PDB entry 6JQ2 | X-ray diffraction, 2.40 A resolution | chains A and B of the 3 polymer chains in the assembly

# Chain A
Protein: H-2 class I histocompatibility antigen, K-B alpha chain
Source organism: Mus musculus
Reference sequence: P01901 (HA1B_MOUSE); residues 1-274 here correspond to UniProt positions 22-295 (UniProt number = residue number + 21)
Chain sequence (274 residues; each row starts with the number of its first residue):
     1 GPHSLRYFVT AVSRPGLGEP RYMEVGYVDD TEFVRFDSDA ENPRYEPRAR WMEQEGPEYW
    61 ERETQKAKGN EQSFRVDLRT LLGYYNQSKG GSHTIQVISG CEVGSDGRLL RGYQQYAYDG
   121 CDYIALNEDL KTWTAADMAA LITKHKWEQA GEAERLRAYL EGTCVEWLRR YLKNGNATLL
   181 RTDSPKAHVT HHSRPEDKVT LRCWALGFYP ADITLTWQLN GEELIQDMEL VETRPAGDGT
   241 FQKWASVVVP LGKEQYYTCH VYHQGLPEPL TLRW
Disulfides: C203-C259
UniProt features mapped onto this chain:
  - glycosylation (N-linked (GlcNAc...) asparagine): N86, N176

# Chain B
Protein: Beta-2-microglobulin
Source organism: Mus musculus
Reference sequence: P01887 (B2MG_MOUSE); residues 2-100 here correspond to UniProt positions 21-119 (UniProt number = residue number + 19)
Chain sequence (99 residues; row label = number of the first residue in the row):
     2 IQKTPQIQVY SRHPPENGKP NILNCYVTQF HPPHIEIQML KNGKKIPKVE MSDMSFSKDW
    62 SFYILAHTEF TPTETDTYAC RVKHASMAEP KTVYWDRDM
Disordered / not traced: 16-17, 41-48, 75, 98-100

# How chain A and chain B interact
Pairs across the interface (40; chain A residue first):
  R6(A) - K59(B)
  F8(A) - F57(B)  hydrophobic
  V9(A) - F57(B)
  T10(A) - F57(B)
  T10(A) - F63(B)
  Y27(A) - S56(B)
  R35(A) - D54(B)
  R35(A) - M55(B)  hydrogen bond (side chain-backbone)
  R35(A) - S56(B)  hydrogen bond
  R48(A) - D54(B)  salt bridge
  T94(A) - H32(B)  hydrogen bond
  T94(A) - P34(B)
  Q96(A) - F57(B)
  Q96(A) - W61(B)  hydrogen bond (side chain-backbone)
  Q96(A) - F63(B)
  V97(A) - F57(B)
  I98(A) - K59(B)
  I98(A) - W61(B)  hydrophobic
  Q115(A) - W61(B)
  A117(A) - W61(B)
  D119(A) - H32(B)
  G120(A) - H32(B)  hydrogen bond (backbone-side chain)
  G120(A) - W61(B)
  D122(A) - W61(B)  hydrogen bond
  V231(A) - Q9(B)
  E232(A) - Q9(B)  hydrogen bond (backbone-side chain)
  R234(A) - Q9(B)  hydrogen bond
  R234(A) - Y11(B)
  P235(A) - Y11(B)  hydrogen bond (backbone-side chain)
  P235(A) - N25(B)
  P235(A) - Y27(B)
  P235(A) - L66(B)  hydrophobic
  A236(A) - R13(B)  hydrogen bond (backbone-side chain)
  A236(A) - N25(B)  hydrogen bond (backbone-side chain)
  G237(A) - R13(B)  hydrogen bond (backbone-side chain)
  G237(A) - N25(B)
  D238(A) - R13(B)  salt bridge
  Q242(A) - Y11(B)
  Q242(A) - S12(B)
  Q242(A) - R13(B)
Also at the interface, not in a pair above, chain A (29 interface residues in all): V12, M23, E32, Y116, T233
Also at the interface, not in a pair above, chain B (18 interface residues in all): S58, Y64

# In short
Chain A and chain B form an interface of 29 and 18 residues respectively, with 12 hydrogen bonds and 2 salt
bridges. Polar pairs include R48(A)-D54(B), D238(A)-R13(B) and R35(A)-M55(B).
Chain A is H-2 class I histocompatibility antigen, K-B alpha chain and chain B is Beta-2-microglobulin, both
from Mus musculus; the structure, Crystal Structure of H2-Kb in complex with a DPAGT1 self-peptide, was
determined by X-ray diffraction, deposited together with 6JQ3, 6JTN and 6JTP.
